3D3F - chains A and B; structure by X-ray diffraction, 2.40 A resolution.

[Chain A (and B)]
Molecule: YvgN protein
Source organism: Bacillus subtilis
Notes: chain B of this document is another copy of the same molecule, construct and numbering; everything in this record applies to it too
UniProt: O32210 (O32210_BACSU); residues 2-276 here = UniProt positions 2-276
Sequence (275 residues; row label = number of the first residue in the row):
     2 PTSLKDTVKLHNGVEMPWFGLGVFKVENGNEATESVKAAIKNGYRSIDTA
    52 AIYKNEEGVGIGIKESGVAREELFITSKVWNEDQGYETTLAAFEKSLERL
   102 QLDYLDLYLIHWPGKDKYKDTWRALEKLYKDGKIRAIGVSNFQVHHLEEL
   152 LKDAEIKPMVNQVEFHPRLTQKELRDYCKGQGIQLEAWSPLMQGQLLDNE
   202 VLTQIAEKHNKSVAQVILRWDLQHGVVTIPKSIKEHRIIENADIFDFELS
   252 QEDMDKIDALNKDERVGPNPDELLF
UniProt features mapped onto this chain:
  - active site: Tyr54 (Proton donor)
  - binding site (substrate): His112
  - binding site (NADP(+)): Ser190 to Asn242
Ligand contacts: NADPH (NDP; NADPH dihydro-nicotinamide-adenine-dinucleotide phosphate): Gly23, Val24, Phe25, Asp49, Tyr54, Lys79, His112, Trp113, Ser141, Asn142, Gln163, Trp189, Ser190, Pro191, Leu192, Met193, Gln194, Gly195, Leu198, Ala215, Ile230, Pro231, Lys232, Ser233, Ile234, Lys235, Arg238, Glu241, Asn242
Reported in the primary citation:
  - contacts within the chain: Lys26-Gln194
  - conformationally variable residues (side-chain flip): Phe25, Trp189, Lys232, Lys235, Arg238
  - binding site for NADPH: Val24 to Lys26, Ser141, Gln163, Trp189 to Gln194, Lys232 to Asn242
  - catalytic residues: Asp49, Tyr54, Lys79, His112
  - specificity-determining residues: Asn82 (by similarity / conservation)

[How chain A and chain B interact]
Contacting residue pairs (20):
  Phe25(A) - Glu83(B)
  Lys26(A) - Glu83(B)
  Glu28(A) - Lys96(B)  salt bridge
  Glu28(A) - Arg100(B)  salt bridge
  Ile53(A) - Ile53(B)  hydrophobic
  Lys55(A) - Ala52(B)  hydrogen bond (side chain-backbone)
  Lys55(A) - Ile53(B)
  Lys55(A) - Lys55(B)
  Lys55(A) - Arg100(B)
  Trp81(A) - Trp81(B)  hydrophobic
  Glu83(A) - Phe25(B)
  Lys96(A) - Glu28(B)
  Lys116(A) - Glu273(B)  salt bridge
  Glu273(A) - Lys116(B)  salt bridge
  Glu273(A) - Glu273(B)
  Glu273(A) - Leu275(B)  hydrogen bond (backbone-backbone)
  Leu274(A) - Leu274(B)  hydrophobic
  Leu274(A) - Leu275(B)
  Leu275(A) - Glu273(B)  hydrogen bond (backbone-backbone)
  Leu275(A) - Leu274(B)
Other interface residues (no listed pair), chain A (14 interface residues in all): Pro269, Phe276
Other interface residues (no listed pair), chain B (16 interface residues in all): Lys26, Pro269, Phe276

[In short]
Chain A and chain B form an interface of 14 and 16 residues respectively, with 3 hydrogen bonds and 4 salt
bridges. Among the polar pairs are Glu28(A)-Lys96(B), Glu28(A)-Arg100(B) and Lys116(A)-Glu273(B). The paper
reports catalytic residues Asp49(A), Tyr54(A) and Lys79(A) among others; a binding site for NADPH at Val24(A),
Ser141(A) and Gln163(A) among others.
Chain A and chain B are both YvgN protein (Bacillus subtilis); the structure, Crystal Structure of Yvgn and
cofactor NADPH from Bacillus subtilis, was determined by X-ray diffraction together with 3F7J and 3B3D from
the same study.
